PDB entry 1I3R | X-ray diffraction, 2.40 A resolution | chains C and D of the 8 polymer chains in the assembly

Chain C:
Name: H-2 class II histocompatibility antigen, E-K alpha chain
From: Mus musculus
UniProtKB: P04224 (HA22_MOUSE); residues 1-192 here correspond to UniProt positions 26-217 (UniProt number = residue number + 25)
Sequence (192 residues; row label = number of the first residue in the row):
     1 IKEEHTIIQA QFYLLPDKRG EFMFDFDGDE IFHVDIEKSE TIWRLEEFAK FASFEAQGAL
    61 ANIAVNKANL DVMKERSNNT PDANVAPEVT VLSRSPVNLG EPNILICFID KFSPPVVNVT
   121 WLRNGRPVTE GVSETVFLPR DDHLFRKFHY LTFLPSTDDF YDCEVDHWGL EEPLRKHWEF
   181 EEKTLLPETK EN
Disordered / not traced: 183-192
Differences from the reference sequence: engineered mutation Gln11 (Glu36 in P04224), Asn66 (Asp91 in P04224)
Curated features (UniProtKB/Swiss-Prot):
  - region: Glu179 to Glu191 (Connecting peptide)
  - glycosylation: Asn118 (N-linked (GlcNAc...) asparagine)
Cystine bridges: Cys107-Cys163
Covalent attachments: N-acetylglucosamine (NAG) linked to Asn78, Asn118

Chain D:
Name: Fusion protein consisting of MHC E-beta-K precursor, glycine rich linker, and hemoglobin beta-2 chain
From: Mus musculus
UniProtKB: P02089 (HBB2_MOUSE); residues 1-13 here correspond to UniProt positions 64-76 (UniProt number = residue number + 63)
Sequence (228 residues; row label = number of the first residue in the row; numbers below 1 keep their minus sign (Arg-3 is residue -3)):
    -3 RDSRGKKVIT AFNEGLKGGG GSLVGGGSGG GGSRPWFLEY CKSECHFYNG TQRVRLLVRY
    57 FYNLEENLRF DSDVGEFRAV TELGRPDAEN WNSQPEFLEQ KRAEVDTVCR HNYEIFDNFL
   117 VPRRVEPTVT VYPTKTQPLE HHNLLVCSVS DFYPGNIEVR WFRNGKEEKT GIVSTGLVRN
   177 GDWTFQTLVM LETVPQSGEV YTCQVEHPSL TDPVTVEWKA QSTSAQNK
Disordered / not traced: -3 to 0, 217-224
Differences from the reference sequence: cloning artifact (-3 to 0); linker (14-28)
Cystine bridges: Cys41-Cys105, Cys143-Cys199
Covalent attachments: N-acetylglucosamine (NAG) linked to Asn45

Chain C / chain D interface:
Pairs across the interface (164; chain C residue first):
  Glu3(C) - Phe43(D)
  Glu3(C) - Tyr44(D)
  Glu3(C) - Asn45(D)  hydrogen bond (backbone-backbone)
  Glu3(C) - Gly46(D)  hydrogen bond (backbone-backbone)
  Glu3(C) - Val117(D)
  Glu4(C) - Phe43(D)
  Glu4(C) - Tyr44(D)
  His5(C) - Cys41(D)
  His5(C) - His42(D)
  His5(C) - Phe43(D)  hydrogen bond (backbone-backbone)
  His5(C) - Tyr109(D)
  His5(C) - Val117(D)
  Thr6(C) - Cys41(D)
  Thr6(C) - His42(D)
  Ile7(C) - Ser39(D)
  Ile7(C) - Glu40(D)
  Ile7(C) - Cys41(D)  hydrogen bond (backbone-backbone)
  Ile7(C) - Phe43(D)  hydrophobic
  Ile7(C) - Phe112(D)  hydrophobic
  Ile8(C) - Ser39(D)
  Ile8(C) - Glu40(D)
  Gln9(C) - Ala7(D)
  Gln9(C) - Phe8(D)  hydrogen bond (side chain-backbone)
  Gln9(C) - Cys37(D)
  Gln9(C) - Lys38(D)
  Gln9(C) - Ser39(D)  hydrogen bond (backbone-backbone)
  Ala10(C) - Cys37(D)
  Ala10(C) - Lys38(D)
  Gln11(C) - Glu10(D)
  Gln11(C) - Tyr36(D)
  Gln11(C) - Cys37(D)  hydrogen bond (backbone-backbone)
  Phe12(C) - Leu34(D)  hydrophobic
  Phe12(C) - Glu35(D)
  Phe12(C) - Tyr36(D)  hydrophobic
  Tyr13(C) - Phe33(D)
  Tyr13(C) - Leu34(D)
  Tyr13(C) - Glu35(D)  hydrogen bond (backbone-backbone)
  Leu14(C) - Phe33(D)
  Leu15(C) - Trp32(D)
  Leu15(C) - Phe33(D)  hydrogen bond (backbone-backbone)
  Pro16(C) - Pro31(D)
  Asp17(C) - Arg30(D)  salt bridge
  Phe22(C) - Ala7(D)  hydrophobic
  Phe24(C) - Ile5(D)  hydrophobic
  Phe24(C) - Thr6(D)
  Phe24(C) - Asn108(D)
  Phe26(C) - Leu116(D)  hydrophobic
  Phe26(C) - Val117(D)  hydrophobic
  Phe26(C) - Tyr149(D)
  Phe26(C) - Trp179(D)  hydrophobic
  Asp27(C) - Arg175(D)  hydrogen bond (backbone-side chain)
  Gly28(C) - Arg175(D)
  Asp29(C) - Tyr149(D)
  Asp29(C) - Arg175(D)  salt bridge
  Asp29(C) - Trp179(D)
  Glu30(C) - Trp179(D)  hydrogen bond (backbone-side chain)
  Ile31(C) - Phe112(D)  hydrophobic
  Ile31(C) - Leu116(D)  hydrophobic
  Phe32(C) - Ile5(D)  hydrophobic
  Trp43(C) - Ile5(D)  hydrophobic
  Arg44(C) - Gly177(D)  hydrogen bond (side chain-backbone)
  Arg44(C) - Asp178(D)
  Arg44(C) - Trp179(D)
  Leu45(C) - Arg119(D)
  Glu47(C) - Arg119(D)  salt bridge
  Phe48(C) - Phe115(D)  hydrophobic
  Phe48(C) - Leu116(D)  hydrophobic
  Phe48(C) - Trp179(D)
  Phe51(C) - Ile111(D)
  Phe51(C) - Phe115(D)  hydrophobic
  Ala52(C) - Lys3(D)
  Ala52(C) - Ile111(D)  hydrophobic
  Ser53(C) - Lys3(D)  hydrogen bond (backbone-backbone)
  Ser53(C) - Val4(D)
  Ser53(C) - Ile5(D)  hydrogen bond (backbone-backbone)
  Phe54(C) - Ile5(D)
  Phe54(C) - Ala7(D)  hydrophobic
  Asn62(C) - Phe8(D)  hydrogen bond (side chain-backbone)
  Asn62(C) - Glu10(D)
  Val65(C) - Glu10(D)
  Val65(C) - Gly11(D)
  Asn66(C) - Glu35(D)
  Asn69(C) - Gly11(D)  hydrogen bond (side chain-backbone)
  Asn69(C) - Leu12(D)
  Asn69(C) - Lys13(D)  hydrogen bond (side chain-backbone)
  Asn69(C) - Glu35(D)
  Leu70(C) - Phe33(D)
  Leu70(C) - Leu34(D)
  Leu70(C) - Glu35(D)
  Val72(C) - Lys13(D)
  Val72(C) - Gly14(D)
  Met73(C) - Lys13(D)  hydrogen bond
  Met73(C) - Glu35(D)
  Met73(C) - Tyr58(D)  hydrophobic
  Met73(C) - Asn63(D)
  Lys74(C) - Phe33(D)
  Lys74(C) - Tyr58(D)
  Glu75(C) - Ser18(D)
  Arg76(C) - Lys13(D)
  Arg76(C) - Gly14(D)  hydrogen bond (side chain-backbone)
  Arg76(C) - Gly16(D)
  Arg76(C) - Gly17(D)
  Arg76(C) - Ser18(D)
  Arg76(C) - Leu19(D)  hydrogen bond (backbone-backbone)
  Arg76(C) - Leu79(D)  hydrogen bond (side chain-backbone)
  Arg76(C) - Pro82(D)
  Arg76(C) - Asp83(D)  salt bridge
  Ser77(C) - Tyr58(D)  hydrogen bond
  Asn78(C) - Leu19(D)
  Asn78(C) - Val20(D)
  Asn79(C) - Phe33(D)
  Thr80(C) - Gly21(D)
  Thr80(C) - Gly22(D)
  Thr80(C) - Ser24(D)
  Thr80(C) - Asn59(D)
  Pro81(C) - Ser24(D)  hydrogen bond (backbone-side chain)
  Asp82(C) - Ser24(D)  hydrogen bond
  Asp82(C) - Gly25(D)
  Asp82(C) - Trp32(D)
  Asp82(C) - Asn59(D)
  Asp82(C) - Leu60(D)  hydrogen bond (side chain-backbone)
  Ala83(C) - Gly25(D)
  Ala83(C) - Trp32(D)
  Ala83(C) - Leu60(D)
  Asn84(C) - Ser29(D)
  Asn84(C) - Arg30(D)  hydrogen bond (side chain-backbone)
  Asn84(C) - Trp32(D)  hydrogen bond
  Val85(C) - Leu60(D)  hydrophobic
  Leu92(C) - Val174(D)  hydrophobic
  Leu92(C) - Gln182(D)
  Ser93(C) - Gln182(D)  hydrogen bond (backbone-side chain)
  Arg94(C) - Asp147(D)  salt bridge
  Arg94(C) - Asn176(D)
  Arg94(C) - Asp178(D)  salt bridge
  Arg94(C) - Thr180(D)
  Arg94(C) - Gln182(D)  hydrogen bond (backbone-side chain)
  Ser95(C) - Asp147(D)
  Pro96(C) - Ser144(D)
  Pro96(C) - Ser146(D)
  Ile106(C) - Asn176(D)
  Ser113(C) - Trp32(D)
  Ser113(C) - Leu34(D)
  Ser113(C) - Leu60(D)
  Pro114(C) - Trp32(D)  hydrophobic
  Pro115(C) - Leu34(D)
  Pro139(C) - Tyr36(D)
  Pro139(C) - Lys38(D)
  Arg140(C) - Lys38(D)  hydrogen bond (backbone-side chain)
  Asp141(C) - Lys38(D)
  Asp141(C) - Arg55(D)  hydrogen bond (backbone-side chain)
  Asp142(C) - Lys38(D)  hydrogen bond (backbone-side chain)
  Asp142(C) - Phe57(D)
  His143(C) - Phe57(D)
  His143(C) - Leu60(D)
  Phe145(C) - Leu34(D)  hydrophobic
  Phe145(C) - Tyr36(D)
  Arg146(C) - Arg175(D)
  Phe148(C) - Arg175(D)
  Phe148(C) - Asn176(D)
  Phe148(C) - Gly177(D)
  Tyr150(C) - Asn176(D)  hydrogen bond (side chain-backbone)
  Tyr150(C) - Gly177(D)
  Tyr150(C) - Asp178(D)
  Trp168(C) - Arg30(D)
Other interface residues (no listed pair), chain C (76 interface residues in all): Lys2, Glu55, Ala68, Val116, Leu144
Other interface residues (no listed pair), chain D (69 interface residues in all): Gly26, Gly80

Summary:
Chain C and chain D form an interface of 76 and 69 residues respectively; the contacts include 33 hydrogen
bonds and 6 salt bridges. Polar contacts include Asp17(C)-Arg30(D), Asp29(C)-Arg175(D) and Glu47(C)-Arg119(D).
N-acetylglucosamine is covalently linked to Asn78(C) and Asn118(C). Covalently linked N-acetylglucosamine: at
Asn45(D).
Here chain C is H-2 class II histocompatibility antigen, E-K alpha chain and chain D is Fusion protein
consisting of MHC E-beta-K precursor, glycine rich linker, and hemoglobin beta-2 chain, both from Mus
musculus. Entry 1I3R (Crystal structure of a mutant iek class II MHC molecule) was determined by X-ray
diffraction.
